Entry 4GDI (X-ray diffraction, 1.95 A resolution); this record covers chains B and C of the 4 polymer chains in the assembly.

[Chain B (and C)]
Protein: Neuraminidase
From: Influenza A virus
Notes: chain C of this document is another copy of the same molecule, construct and numbering; everything in this record applies to it too
UniProtKB: H6QM85 (H6QM85_9INFA); the construct lacks a stretch of the UniProt sequence and is renumbered around it, so the offset changes along the chain: 82-152 = UniProt 75-145; 156-170 = UniProt 146-160; 171-307 = UniProt 162-298; 309-330 = UniProt 299-320; 7 more segments
Chain sequence (373 residues; each row starts with the number of its first residue; note: 15 numbers in that range are skipped by the numbering (no residue carries them; nothing is unmodelled there); a row labelled like 415A-415B holds insertion residues (415A, then the next letters in order)):
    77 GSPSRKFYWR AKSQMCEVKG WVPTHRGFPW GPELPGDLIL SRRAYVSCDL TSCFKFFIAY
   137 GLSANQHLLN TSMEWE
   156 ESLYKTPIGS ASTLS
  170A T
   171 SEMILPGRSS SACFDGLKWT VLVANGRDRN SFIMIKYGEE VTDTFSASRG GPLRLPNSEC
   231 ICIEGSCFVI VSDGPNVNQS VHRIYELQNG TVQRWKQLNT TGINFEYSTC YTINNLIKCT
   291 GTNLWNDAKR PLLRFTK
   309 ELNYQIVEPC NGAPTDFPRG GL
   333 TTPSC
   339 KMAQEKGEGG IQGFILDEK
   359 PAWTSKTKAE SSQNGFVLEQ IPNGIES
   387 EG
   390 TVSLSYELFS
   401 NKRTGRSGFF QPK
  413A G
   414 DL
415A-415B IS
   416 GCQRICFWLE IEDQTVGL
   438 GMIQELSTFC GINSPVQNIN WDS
Not modelled in the structure: 77-82
Differences from the reference sequence: expression tag (77-81)
Disulfide bonds: Cys-92/Cys-417, Cys-124/Cys-129, Cys-183/Cys-230, Cys-232/Cys-237, Cys-280/Cys-289, Cys-318/Cys-337, Cys-421/Cys-447
Glycans and other covalent adducts: N-acetylglucosamine (NAG) linked to Asn-248, Asn-259; glycan linked to Asn-269
From the paper describing this entry:
  - post-translational modification sites: Asn-146, Asn-248, Asn-259, Asn-269
  - self-association interface (contacts with another copy of this molecule): Val-211

[Chain B / chain C interface]
Residue-residue contacts - 59 pairs, chain B then chain C:
  Val-98(B) / Phe-202(C)  hydrophobic
  Val-98(B) / Met-204(C)  hydrophobic
  Pro-99(B) / Pro-176(C)
  Pro-99(B) / Met-204(C)
  Thr-100(B) / Ile-174(C)
  Thr-100(B) / Leu-175(C)
  Thr-100(B) / Pro-176(C)
  Thr-100(B) / Met-204(C)
  Thr-100(B) / Val-211(C)
  His-101(B) / Met-173(C)  hydrogen bond
  Arg-102(B) / Glu-152(C)  salt bridge
  Arg-102(B) / Met-173(C)
  Arg-102(B) / Pro-176(C)
  Phe-104(B) / Tyr-159(C)
  Pro-105(B) / Thr-147(C)
  Pro-105(B) / Ser-148(C)  hydrogen bond (backbone-backbone)
  Pro-105(B) / Met-149(C)  hydrophobic
  Trp-106(B) / Leu-138(C)  hydrophobic
  Gly-107(B) / Asn-146(C)
  Gly-107(B) / Thr-147(C)
  Gly-107(B) / Ser-148(C)
  Pro-108(B) / Asn-146(C)
  Glu-109(B) / Leu-145(C)
  Glu-109(B) / Asn-146(C)  hydrogen bond (side chain-backbone)
  Glu-109(B) / Thr-147(C)
  Leu-110(B) / Leu-145(C)
  Pro-111(B) / Asp-113(C)
  Pro-111(B) / Leu-138(C)  hydrophobic
  Pro-111(B) / Leu-145(C)
  Pro-111(B) / Leu-169(C)  hydrophobic
  Cys-124(B) / Glu-209(C)
  Asp-125(B) / Glu-209(C)
  Leu-126(B) / Glu-209(C)
  Thr-127(B) / Glu-209(C)  hydrogen bond (backbone-side chain)
  Ser-128(B) / Glu-209(C)  hydrogen bond (backbone-side chain)
  Cys-129(B) / Glu-209(C)
  Gln-142(B) / Leu-145(C)
  Gly-164(B) / Ser-171(C)
  Gly-164(B) / Glu-172(C)
  Gly-164(B) / Met-173(C)  hydrogen bond (backbone-backbone)
  Lys-402(B) / Glu-152(C)  salt bridge
  Pro-412(B) / Glu-209(C)
  Lys-413(B) / Glu-209(C)  hydrogen bond (backbone-side chain)
  Gly-413A(B) / Glu-209(C)
  Asp-414(B) / Glu-210(C)
  Leu-415(B) / Glu-210(C)  hydrogen bond (backbone-side chain)
  Ile-415A(B) / Glu-210(C)  hydrogen bond (backbone-side chain)
  Ile-415A(B) / Asn-259(C)
  Ser-415B(B) / Glu-210(C)  hydrogen bond (backbone-side chain)
  Arg-419(B) / Val-211(C)  hydrogen bond (side chain-backbone)
  Ile-449(B) / Thr-214(C)
  Ser-451(B) / Thr-214(C)  hydrogen bond
  Pro-452(B) / Ser-216(C)
  Gln-454(B) / Arg-199(C)
  Gln-454(B) / Asn-200(C)
  Ile-456(B) / Asn-200(C)
  Ile-456(B) / Phe-202(C)  hydrophobic
  Trp-458(B) / Phe-202(C)  hydrophobic
  Ser-460(B) / Trp-151(C)
Other interface residues (no listed pair), chain B (44 interface residues in all): Ser-165, Ala-166, Thr-168, Ser-170, Thr-170A, Val-453, Asp-459
Other interface residues (no listed pair), chain C (35 interface residues in all): Glu-156, Ser-170, Lys-188, Asn-195, Gly-196, Tyr-207, Thr-212, Thr-261

[Overview]
44 residues of chain B and 35 residues of chain C are in contact; the contacts include 12 hydrogen bonds and 2
salt bridges. Polar contacts include Arg-102(B)/Glu-152(C), Lys-402(B)/Glu-152(C) and His-101(B)/Met-173(C).
From the paper: modification sites Asn-146(B), Asn-248(B) and Asn-259(B) among others; a self-association
interface involving Val-211(B).
Both chains are Neuraminidase (Influenza A virus). Entry 4GDI (A subtype N10 neuraminidase-like protein of
A/little yellow-shouldered bat/Guatemala/164/2009) was determined by X-ray diffraction, deposited together
with 4GDJ and 4GEZ.
